Entry 8OK9 (X-ray diffraction, 2.50 A resolution); this record covers chains A and R of the 4 polymer chains in the assembly.

== Chain A ==
Protein: Piwi protein AF_1318
From: Archaeoglobus fulgidus DSM 4304
Notes: fragment: Arhaeoglobus fulgidus Argonaute protein; engineered mutation(s): N-terminal His tag
UniProt: O28951 (PIWI_ARCFU); residues 1-427 here = UniProt positions 1-427
Sequence (441 residues; row label = number of the first residue in the row; numbers below 1 keep their minus sign (Met-13 is residue -13)):
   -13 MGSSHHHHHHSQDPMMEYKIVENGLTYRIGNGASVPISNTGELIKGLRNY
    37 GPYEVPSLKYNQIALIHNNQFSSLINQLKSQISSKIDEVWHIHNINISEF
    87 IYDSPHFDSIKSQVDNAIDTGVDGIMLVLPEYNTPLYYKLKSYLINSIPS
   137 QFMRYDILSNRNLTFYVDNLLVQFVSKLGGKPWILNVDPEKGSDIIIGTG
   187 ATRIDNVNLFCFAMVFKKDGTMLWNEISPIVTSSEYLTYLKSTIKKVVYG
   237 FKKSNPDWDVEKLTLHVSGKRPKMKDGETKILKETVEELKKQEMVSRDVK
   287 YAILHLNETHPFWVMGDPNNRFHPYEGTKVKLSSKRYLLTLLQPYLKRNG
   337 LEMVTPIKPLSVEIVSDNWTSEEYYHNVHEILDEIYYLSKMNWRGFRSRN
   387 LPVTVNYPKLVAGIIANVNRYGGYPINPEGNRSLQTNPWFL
Disordered / not traced: -13 to -3
Construct notes: initiating methionine (-13); expression tag (-12 to 0)
Metal / ion sites: Mg2+: Gln159, Leu427 (shared with DA1(R), DC3(R) of chain R)
Curated features (UniProtKB/Swiss-Prot):
  - region: Tyr118 to Tyr124 (Binds 5'-phosphorylated end of guide DNA), Arg147, Asn148 (Binds target DNA), Thr150 to Asn155 (Binds guide DNA)
  - binding site (a divalent metal cation): Gln159, Leu427

== Chain R ==
Molecule: 15-nt DNA strand
Sequence (15 nucleotides; row label = number of the first residue in the row):
     1 ATCGACCAGGCTACG
Disordered / not traced: 9-15
Metal / ion sites: Mg2+: DA1, DC3 (shared with Gln159(A), Leu427(A) of chain A)

== Interface between chain A and chain R ==
Pairs across the interface - 39 pairs, chain A then chain R:
  Tyr118(A) - DA1(R)  hydrogen bond to the base
  Asn119(A) - DA1(R)  base contact
  Thr120(A) - DA1(R)  hydrogen bond to the base
  Tyr123(A) - DA1(R)  stacking on the base
  Tyr124(A) - DA1(R)  base contact
  Lys127(A) - DA1(R)  salt bridge to the phosphate
  Gln137(A) - DA1(R)  hydrogen bond to the phosphate
  Phe138(A) - DA1(R)  hydrogen bond to the phosphate
  Phe138(A) - DT2(R)  sugar contact
  Met139(A) - DA1(R)  phosphate contact
  Met139(A) - DT2(R)  phosphate contact
  Arg140(A) - DA1(R)  phosphate contact
  Arg140(A) - DT2(R)  hydrogen bond to the phosphate
  Ile143(A) - DT2(R)  base contact
  Arg147(A) - DT2(R)  hydrogen bond to the base
  Tyr152(A) - DT2(R)  hydrogen bond to the phosphate
  Asn155(A) - DT2(R)  hydrogen bond to the base
  Asn155(A) - DC3(R)  sugar contact
  Gln159(A) - DA1(R)  phosphate contact
  Gln159(A) - DT2(R)  hydrogen bond to the phosphate
  Gln159(A) - DC3(R)  hydrogen bond to the phosphate
  Lys163(A) - DA1(R)  salt bridge to the phosphate
  Lys256(A) - DA8(R)  phosphate contact
  Glu294(A) - DC6(R)  base contact
  Thr295(A) - DC7(R)  phosphate contact
  Thr295(A) - DA8(R)  phosphate contact
  Leu328(A) - DA5(R)  phosphate contact
  Pro342(A) - DC6(R)  phosphate contact
  Asn378(A) - DG4(R)  hydrogen bond to the phosphate
  Arg380(A) - DC3(R)  salt bridge to the phosphate
  Arg380(A) - DG4(R)  salt bridge to the phosphate
  Arg383(A) - DG4(R)  hydrogen bond to the base
  Ser384(A) - DG4(R)  phosphate contact
  Arg385(A) - DG4(R)  phosphate contact
  Arg385(A) - DA5(R)  salt bridge to the phosphate
  Arg385(A) - DC6(R)  base contact
  Asn386(A) - DA5(R)  hydrogen bond to the phosphate
  Leu427(A) - DA1(R)  phosphate contact
  Leu427(A) - DC3(R)  phosphate contact
Interface residues without a listed pair, chain A (32 interface residues in all): Ser136, Leu156, Leu387, Lys395

== Summary ==
32 residues of chain A and 8 residues of chain R are in contact; the contacts include 13 hydrogen bonds, 5
salt bridges and 1 aromatic stacking contact. Polar pairs include Tyr118(A)-DA1(R), Thr120(A)-DA1(R) and
Arg147(A)-DT2(R).
Chain A is Piwi protein AF_1318 (Archaeoglobus fulgidus DSM 4304) and chain R is a 15-nt DNA strand; the
structure, Heterodimeric complex of Archaeoglobus fulgidus Argonaute protein Af1318 (AfAgo) with DNA and
AfAgo-N protein containing N-L1-L2 ..., was determined by X-ray diffraction (same publication as 8OLD, 8OLJ,
8PVV and 8QG0).
